PDB entry 9B8M | X-ray diffraction, 2.90 A resolution | chains A and B

Chain A (and B):
Protein: Ornithine decarboxylase
From: Homo sapiens
Notes: EC 4.1.1.17; chain B of this document is another copy of the same molecule, construct and numbering; everything in this record applies to it too
UniProtKB: P11926 (DCOR_HUMAN); numbering as in UniProt (aligned over 1-422)
Sequence (422 residues; each row starts with the number of its first residue):
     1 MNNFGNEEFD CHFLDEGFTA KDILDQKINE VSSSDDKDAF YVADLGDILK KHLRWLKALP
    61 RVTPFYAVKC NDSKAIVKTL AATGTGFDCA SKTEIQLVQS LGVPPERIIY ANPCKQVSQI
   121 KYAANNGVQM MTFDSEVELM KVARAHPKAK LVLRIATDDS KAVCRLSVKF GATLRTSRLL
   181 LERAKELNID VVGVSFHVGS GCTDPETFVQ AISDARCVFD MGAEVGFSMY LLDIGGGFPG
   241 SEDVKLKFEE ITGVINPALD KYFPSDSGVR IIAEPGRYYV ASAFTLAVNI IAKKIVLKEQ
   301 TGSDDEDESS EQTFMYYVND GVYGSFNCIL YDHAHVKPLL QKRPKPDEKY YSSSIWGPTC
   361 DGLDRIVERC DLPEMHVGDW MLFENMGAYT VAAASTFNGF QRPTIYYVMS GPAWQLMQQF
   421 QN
Unresolved in the structure: 1-5, 299-310 (chain B: 159-165, 300-309)
Ligand contacts:
  - A1AQO / pyridoxal phosphate, molecule 1: A67, K69, D88, A111, R154, H197, S200, G236, G237, F238, E274, P275, G276, R277, Y331, D332, Y389
  - A1AQO / pyridoxal phosphate, molecule 2: Y323, C360, D361, F397
Swiss-Prot annotation at these positions:
  - active site: C360 (Proton donor)
  - binding site (pyridoxal 5'-phosphate): S200, G237, E274 to R277, Y389
  - binding site (substrate): Y331, D332, D361
  - site: H197 (Stacks against the aromatic ring of pyridoxal phosphate and stabilizes reaction intermediates)
  - modified residue: K69 (N6-(pyridoxal phosphate)lysine), S303 (Phosphoserine), C360 (S-nitrosocysteine)
  - mutagenesis: C360 (C360A: 25% decrease of in vitro nitrosylation level)
What the authors report for this chain:
  - binding site for the ligand A1AQO: Y389, F397

Chain A / chain B interface:
Pairs across the interface (107; chain A residue first):
  D35(A) - V117(B)
  D35(A) - S118(B)
  D35(A) - R144(B)  salt bridge
  D38(A) - Q116(B)  hydrogen bond
  K69(A) - C360(B)
  K69(A) - F397(B)
  K69(A) - N398(B)
  A90(A) - C360(B)  hydrophobic
  A90(A) - N398(B)
  A90(A) - F400(B)
  S91(A) - N398(B)  hydrogen bond (side chain-backbone)
  S91(A) - G399(B)
  S91(A) - F400(B)
  T93(A) - G399(B)  hydrogen bond (side chain-backbone)
  T93(A) - Q401(B)  hydrogen bond
  E94(A) - N398(B)
  N112(A) - P358(B)
  C114(A) - A292(B)  hydrophobic
  C114(A) - K294(B)
  C114(A) - Y317(B)
  K115(A) - I291(B)
  Q116(A) - D38(B)  hydrogen bond
  Q116(A) - I291(B)
  Q116(A) - N319(B)
  V117(A) - D35(B)
  S118(A) - D35(B)
  D134(A) - K294(B)  salt bridge
  S135(A) - K294(B)
  V137(A) - K293(B)
  V137(A) - V377(B)  hydrophobic
  K141(A) - I291(B)  hydrogen bond (side chain-backbone)
  K141(A) - A292(B)
  C164(A) - R365(B)
  S167(A) - W356(B)
  S167(A) - R365(B)  hydrogen bond
  V168(A) - M315(B)
  K169(A) - K294(B)  hydrogen bond (backbone-side chain)
  K169(A) - Y317(B)  hydrogen bond (backbone-side chain)
  K169(A) - W356(B)
  K169(A) - G357(B)  hydrogen bond (side chain-backbone)
  K169(A) - T359(B)  hydrogen bond (side chain-backbone)
  K169(A) - D361(B)  hydrogen bond (side chain-backbone)
  K169(A) - G362(B)
  K169(A) - D364(B)  hydrogen bond (side chain-backbone)
  F170(A) - K294(B)
  F170(A) - C360(B)
  R175(A) - E299(B)  salt bridge
  I291(A) - K115(B)
  I291(A) - Q116(B)
  I291(A) - K141(B)  hydrogen bond (backbone-side chain)
  A292(A) - C114(B)  hydrophobic
  A292(A) - K141(B)
  K293(A) - V137(B)
  K294(A) - D134(B)  salt bridge
  K294(A) - K169(B)  hydrogen bond (side chain-backbone)
  K294(A) - F170(B)
  M315(A) - V168(B)
  Y317(A) - C114(B)
  Y317(A) - K169(B)  hydrogen bond (side chain-backbone)
  Y317(A) - F170(B)  hydrophobic
  N319(A) - Q116(B)  hydrogen bond
  V322(A) - Y331(B)  hydrogen bond (backbone-side chain)
  Y323(A) - Y331(B)  hydrophobic
  N327(A) - Y331(B)
  L330(A) - Y331(B)  hydrophobic
  Y331(A) - V322(B)  hydrogen bond (side chain-backbone)
  Y331(A) - Y323(B)  hydrophobic
  Y331(A) - N327(B)
  Y331(A) - L330(B)  hydrophobic
  Y331(A) - Y331(B)
  Y331(A) - L363(B)
  W356(A) - V168(B)  hydrophobic
  W356(A) - K169(B)
  G357(A) - K169(B)  hydrogen bond (backbone-side chain)
  P358(A) - N112(B)
  T359(A) - K169(B)  hydrogen bond (backbone-side chain)
  C360(A) - A90(B)  hydrophobic
  C360(A) - A111(B)
  C360(A) - L166(B)
  C360(A) - F170(B)
  D361(A) - L166(B)
  D361(A) - K169(B)  hydrogen bond (backbone-side chain)
  G362(A) - L166(B)
  G362(A) - K169(B)
  L363(A) - Y331(B)  hydrophobic
  L363(A) - H333(B)
  D364(A) - K169(B)  hydrogen bond (backbone-side chain)
  V377(A) - V137(B)  hydrophobic
  Y389(A) - F397(B)  hydrophobic
  A392(A) - F397(B)
  A393(A) - S395(B)
  A393(A) - F397(B)  hydrophobic
  A394(A) - S395(B)
  S395(A) - A393(B)
  S395(A) - A394(B)
  F397(A) - K69(B)
  F397(A) - Y389(B)  hydrophobic
  F397(A) - A392(B)
  N398(A) - K69(B)
  N398(A) - A90(B)
  N398(A) - S91(B)  hydrogen bond (backbone-side chain)
  N398(A) - E94(B)
  G399(A) - S91(B)
  G399(A) - T93(B)  hydrogen bond (backbone-side chain)
  F400(A) - A90(B)
  F400(A) - S91(B)
  Q401(A) - T93(B)
Interface residues without a listed pair, chain A (62 interface residues in all): K37, A111, Q119, E138, R144, G171, T396
Interface residues without a listed pair, chain B (63 interface residues in all): K37, Q119, S135, E138, G171, T396

Overview:
62 residues of chain A and 63 residues of chain B are in contact, with 25 hydrogen bonds and 4 salt bridges.
Among the polar pairs are D35(A)-R144(B), D134(A)-K294(B) and R175(A)-E299(B). Bound to chain A: A1AQO /
pyridoxal phosphate. From the paper: a binding site for the ligand A1AQO at Y389(A) and F397(A).
Chain A and chain B are both Ornithine decarboxylase (Homo sapiens); the structure, Crystal structure of
ornithine decarboxylase in complex with a novel inhibitor, was determined by X-ray diffraction (same
publication as 9B8N).
